PDB entry 8JES | electron microscopy, 3.42 A resolution | chains C and D of the 4 polymer chains in the assembly

== Chain C (and D) ==
Molecule: Teichoic acid D-alanyltransferase
From: Streptococcus thermophilus LMG 18311
Notes: EC 2.3.1.-; chain D of this document is another copy of the same molecule, construct and numbering; everything in this record applies to it too
Reference sequence: Q5M4V4 (DLTB_STRT2); numbering as in UniProt (aligned over 1-415)
Sequence (440 residues; numbered -24 to 415; the number before each row is that of its first residue; numbers below 1 keep their minus sign (Met-24 is residue -24)):
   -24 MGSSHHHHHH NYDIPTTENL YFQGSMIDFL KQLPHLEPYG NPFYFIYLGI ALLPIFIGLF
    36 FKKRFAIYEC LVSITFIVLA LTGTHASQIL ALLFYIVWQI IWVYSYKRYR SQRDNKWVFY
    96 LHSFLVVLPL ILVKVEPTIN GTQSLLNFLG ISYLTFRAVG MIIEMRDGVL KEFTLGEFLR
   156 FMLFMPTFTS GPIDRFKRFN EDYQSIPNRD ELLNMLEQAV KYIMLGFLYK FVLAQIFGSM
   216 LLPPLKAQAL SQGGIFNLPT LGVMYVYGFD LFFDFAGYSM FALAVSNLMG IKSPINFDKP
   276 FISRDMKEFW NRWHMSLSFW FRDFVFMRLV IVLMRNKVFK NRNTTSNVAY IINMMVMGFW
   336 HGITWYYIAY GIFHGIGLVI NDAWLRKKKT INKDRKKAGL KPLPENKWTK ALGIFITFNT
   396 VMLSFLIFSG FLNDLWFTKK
Unresolved in the structure: -24 to -4
Construct notes: initiating methionine (-24); expression tag (-23 to 0)
Residues lining bound ligands:
  - diacyl glycerol (DGA): Pro17, Phe18, Phe20, Ile21, Gly24, Leu27, Leu28, Phe31, Leu191, Val195, Ile198, Met199, Phe202, Leu203, Leu263
  - phosphatidylglycerol (PGT; (1S)-2-{[{[(2R)-2,3-dihydroxypropyl]oxy}(hydroxy)phosphoryl]oxy}-1-[(palmitoyloxy)methyl]ethyl stearate), molecule 1: Leu28, Ile32, Phe35, Arg184
  - phosphatidylglycerol (PGT), molecule 2: Trp92, Phe94, Tyr95, Ser98, Phe99, Val102, Leu105, Ile106, Lys109, Val110, Phe131, Val134, Ile138, Arg141, Trp295, Phe299, Val300, Arg303, Val307, Arg310, Val331, Phe334, Trp335, Ile338
Curated features (UniProtKB/Swiss-Prot):
  - active site: His336
  - mutagenesis: Val305 to Ile306 (Reduced binding to DltC), Val305 (V305D: Reduced binding to DltC)
What the authors report for this chain:
  - mutagenesis - I42R, L46R, M199A, L200R: decreased growth
  - catalytic residues: His289, His336 (citing earlier work)

== Chain C / chain D interface ==
Pairs across the interface (13; chain C residue first):
  Phe18(C) - Pro9(D)  hydrophobic
  Leu188(C) - Phe40(D)  hydrophobic
  Glu192(C) - Phe40(D)
  Glu192(C) - Ile42(D)
  Val195(C) - Ile42(D)  hydrophobic
  Val195(C) - Tyr43(D)  hydrophobic
  Val195(C) - Leu46(D)  hydrophobic
  Lys196(C) - Ile42(D)
  Met199(C) - Leu46(D)  hydrophobic
  Phe206(C) - Phe4(D)
  Met215(C) - Phe-3(D)
  Met215(C) - Gln-2(D)
  Pro219(C) - Phe-3(D)
Interface residues without a listed pair, chain C (13 interface residues in all): Leu191, Ile211, Ser214, Leu216
Interface residues without a listed pair, chain D (10 interface residues in all): Met1, Cys45

== Overview ==
Chain C and chain D form an interface of 13 and 10 residues respectively. Bound to chain C:
phosphatidylglycerol and diacyl glycerol. UniProt lists active-site residue His336(C) and 2 mutagenesis sites
on chain C. The paper reports catalytic residues His289(C) and His336(C); I42R, L46R and M199A of chain C,
among others, reduce growth.
Both chains are Teichoic acid D-alanyltransferase (Streptococcus thermophilus LMG 18311). Entry 8JES (Cryo-EM
structure of DltB homo-tetramer) was determined by electron microscopy together with 8JF2 and 8JEM from the
same study.
